7FK3 - chains A and B; structure by X-ray diffraction, 1.59 A resolution.

== Chain A ==
Protein: Pre-mRNA-splicing factor 8
Organism: Saccharomyces cerevisiae S288C
Reference sequence: P33334 (PRP8_YEAST); numbering as in UniProt (aligned over 1836-2090)
Sequence (258 residues; row label = number of the first residue in the row):
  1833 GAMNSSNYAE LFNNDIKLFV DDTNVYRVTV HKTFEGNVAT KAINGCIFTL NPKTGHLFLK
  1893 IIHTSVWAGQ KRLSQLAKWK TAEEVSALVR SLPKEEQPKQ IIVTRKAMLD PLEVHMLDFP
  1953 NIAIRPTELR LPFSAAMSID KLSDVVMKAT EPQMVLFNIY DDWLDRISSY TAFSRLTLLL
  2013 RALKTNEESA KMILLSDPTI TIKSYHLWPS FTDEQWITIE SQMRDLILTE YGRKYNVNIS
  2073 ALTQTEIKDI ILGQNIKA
Not modelled in the structure: 2070-2090
Construct notes: expression tag (1833-1835)
Swiss-Prot annotation at these positions:
  - mutagenesis: Asp1853 (D1853A: Alters protein folding. Severely impaired growth. Strongly reduced growth at 35 degrees Celsius; when associated with A-1854; D1853N: Reduced growth at 30 degrees Celsius ...), Asp1854 (D1854A: Reduced growth at 30 degrees Celsius. Strongly reduced growth at 16 degrees Celsius. Strongly reduced growth at 35 degrees Celsius; when associated with A-1853 ...), Thr1855 (T1855A: Reduced growth at 30 degrees Celsius. Strongly reduced growth at 16 degrees Celsius), Thr1936 (T1936A: Reduced growth at 30 degrees Celsius. Strongly reduced growth at 16 degrees Celsius), Arg1937 (R1937K: Severely impaired growth. Reduced growth at 30 degrees Celsius. Strongly reduced growth at 16 degrees Celsius)

== Chain B ==
Protein: A1 cistron-splicing factor AAR2
Organism: Saccharomyces cerevisiae S288C
Reference sequence: P32357 (AAR2_YEAST); aligned to UniProt positions 1-317 over residues 1-317
Sequence (308 residues; each row starts with the number of its first residue; note: 13 numbers in that range are skipped by the numbering (no residue carries them; nothing is unmodelled there); numbers below 1 keep their minus sign (Gly-3 is residue -3)):
    -3 GAMAMNTVPF TSAPIEVTIG IDQYSFNVKE NQPFHGIKDI PIGHVHVIHF QHADNSSMRY
    57 GYWFDCRMGN FYIQYDPKDG LYKMMEERDG AKFENIVHNF KERQMMVSYP KIDEDDTWYN
   117 LTEFVQMDKI RKIVRKDENQ FSYVDSSMTT VQENEL
   166 SSSSSDPAHS LNYTVINFKS REAIRPGHEM EDFLDKSYYL NTVMLQGIFK NSSNYFGELQ
   226 FAFLNAMFFG NYGSSLQWHA MIELICSSAT VPKHMLDKLD EILYYQIKTL PEQYSDILLN
   286 ERVWNICLYS SFQKNSLHNT EKIMENKYPE LL
Not modelled in the structure: -3 to 0, 166-169
Construct notes: expression tag (-3 to 0); conflict Ser166 (Leu153 in P32357), Ser167 (Lys154 in P32357), Ser170 (Asp in P32357)
Swiss-Prot annotation at these positions:
  - region: Leu261 to Ile282 (Leucine-zipper)
  - modified residue: Ser253 (Phosphoserine), Thr274 (Phosphothreonine)

== Interface between chain A and chain B ==
Residue-residue contacts - 18 pairs, chain A then chain B:
  Gln1907(A) with Met195(B); Leu199(B)
  Leu1908(A) with Met195(B), hydrophobic
  Trp1911(A) with Glu194(B); Met195(B); Phe198(B), hydrophobic
  Asp1942(A) with Lys184(B), salt bridge; Phe198(B)
  Glu1945(A) with Lys184(B), salt bridge
  Val1946(A) with Ile189(B), hydrophobic; Glu194(B); Phe198(B), hydrophobic
  His1947(A) with Glu194(B), salt bridge
  Leu1949(A) with Lys184(B); Ser185(B); Arg186(B); Ile189(B), hydrophobic
  Asp1950(A) with Arg186(B), salt bridge

== Summary ==
Chain A and chain B form an interface of 9 and 8 residues respectively; the contacts include 4 salt bridges.
Polar pairs include Asp1942(A)-Lys184(B), Glu1945(A)-Lys184(B) and His1947(A)-Glu194(B). Curated annotation
(UniProt) lists 5 mutagenesis sites on chain A.
Here chain A is Pre-mRNA-splicing factor 8 and chain B is A1 cistron-splicing factor AAR2, both from
Saccharomyces cerevisiae S288C. Entry 7FK3 (PanDDA analysis group deposition -- Aar2/RNaseH in complex with
fragment P04A09 from the F2X-Universal Library) was determined by X-ray diffraction together with 5ST0, 5ST1,
5ST2, 5ST3, 5ST4, 5ST5 and 248 further entries from the same study.
